3VU3 - chains A and D of the 7 polymer chains in the assembly; structure by X-ray diffraction, 2.85 A resolution.

[Chain A]
Protein: Catalase HPII
Source organism: Escherichia coli
Notes: EC 1.11.1.6
UniProtKB: P21179 (CATE_ECOLI); residues 1-753 here = UniProt positions 1-753
Sequence (753 residues; row label = number of the first residue in the row):
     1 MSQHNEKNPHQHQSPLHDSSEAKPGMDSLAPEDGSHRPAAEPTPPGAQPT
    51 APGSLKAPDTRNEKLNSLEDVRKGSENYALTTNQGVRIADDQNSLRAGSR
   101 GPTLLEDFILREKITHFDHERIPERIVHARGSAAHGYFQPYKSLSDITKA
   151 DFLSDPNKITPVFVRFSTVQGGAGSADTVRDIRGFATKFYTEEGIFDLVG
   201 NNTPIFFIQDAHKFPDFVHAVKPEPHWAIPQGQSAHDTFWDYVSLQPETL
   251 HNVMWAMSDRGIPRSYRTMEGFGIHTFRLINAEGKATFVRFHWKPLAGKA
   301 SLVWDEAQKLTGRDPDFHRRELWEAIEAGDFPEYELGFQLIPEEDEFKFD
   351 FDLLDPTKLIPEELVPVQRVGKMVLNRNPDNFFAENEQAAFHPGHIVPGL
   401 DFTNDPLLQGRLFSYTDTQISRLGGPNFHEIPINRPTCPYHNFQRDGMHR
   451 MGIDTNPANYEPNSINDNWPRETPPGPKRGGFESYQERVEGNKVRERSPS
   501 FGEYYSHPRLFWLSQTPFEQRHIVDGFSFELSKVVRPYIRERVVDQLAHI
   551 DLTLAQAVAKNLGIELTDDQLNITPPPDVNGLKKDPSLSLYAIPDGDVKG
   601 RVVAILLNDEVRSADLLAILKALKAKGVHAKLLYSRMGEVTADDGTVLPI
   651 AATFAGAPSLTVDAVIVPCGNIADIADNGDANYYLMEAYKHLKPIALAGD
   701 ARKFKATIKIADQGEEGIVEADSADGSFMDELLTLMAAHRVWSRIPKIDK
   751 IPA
Not modelled in the structure: 1-26
Covalently attached groups: covalent link His392-Tyr415
Metal / ion sites: heme Fe near Tyr415 (its only coordinating residue here)
Small-molecule neighbours: heme (HEM): Ile114, Asp118, Arg125, Val127, His128, Arg165, Ser167, Gly184, Phe185, Ala186, Val199, Gly200, Asn201, Phe206, Ala211, Phe214, Ile274, His275, Ala389, Phe391, Leu407, Gly410, Arg411, Ser414, Tyr415, Thr418, Gln419, Arg422

[Chain D]
Protein: Protein hfq
Source organism: Escherichia coli
UniProtKB: P0A6X3 (HFQ_ECOLI); residues 1-102 here = UniProt positions 1-102
Sequence (102 residues; each row starts with the number of its first residue):
     1 MAKGQSLQDPFLNALRRERVPVSIYLVNGIKLQGQIESFDQFVILLKNTV
    51 SQMVYKHAISTVVPSRPVSHHSNNAGGGTSSNYHHGSSAQNTSAQQDSEE
   101 TE
Not modelled in the structure: 1-6, 70-102
Swiss-Prot annotation at these positions:
  - mutagenesis: Gln8 (Q8A: No effect on Hfq condensate formation in both growing and late stationary phases), Asp9 (D9A: No effect on Hfq condensate formation in both growing and late stationary phases), Arg16 (R16A: Almost completely disrupts the ability of Hfq to form condensates in both growing and late stationary phases), Arg19 (R19A: Almost completely disrupts the ability of Hfq to form condensates in both growing and late stationary phases), Tyr25 (Y25D: Almost completely disrupts the ability of Hfq to form condensates in both growing and late stationary phases), Lys31 (K31A: Almost completely disrupts the ability of Hfq to form condensates in both growing and late stationary phases)

[Interface between chain A and chain D]
Pairs across the interface (7):
  Tyr141(A) with Asn28(D)
  Lys142(A) with Asn28(D)
  Pro156(A) with Asn28(D); Gly29(D)
  Asn157(A) with Gly29(D), hydrogen bond (side chain-backbone); Ile30(D); Lys31(D), hydrogen bond (side chain-backbone)
Interface residues without a listed pair, chain A (5 interface residues in all): Ser143
Interface features reported in the paper:
  - specific contacts: Lys142(A)-Asn28(D), Asn157(A)-Gly29(D), Asn157(A)-Lys31(D)

[Overview]
Chain A and chain D form an interface of 5 and 4 residues respectively, with 2 hydrogen bonds. Polar contacts
include Asn157(A)-Gly29(D) and Asn157(A)-Lys31(D). The paper describes contacts between Lys142(A) and
Asn28(D), Asn157(A) and Gly29(D) and Asn157(A) and Lys31(D). Chain A binds heme.
Here chain A is Catalase HPII and chain D is Protein hfq, both from Escherichia coli. Entry 3VU3 (Crystal
structure of the Hfq and catalase HPII complex) was determined by X-ray diffraction.
